PDB entry 7EIS | X-ray diffraction, 2.50 A resolution | chain A

[Chain A]
Molecule: Chondroitin sulfate ABC endolyase
From: Proteus vulgaris
Notes: EC 4.2.2.20
UniProt: P59807 (CABC1_PROVU); residues 1-1021 here = UniProt positions 1-1021
Amino-acid sequence (1021 residues; row label = number of the first residue in the row):
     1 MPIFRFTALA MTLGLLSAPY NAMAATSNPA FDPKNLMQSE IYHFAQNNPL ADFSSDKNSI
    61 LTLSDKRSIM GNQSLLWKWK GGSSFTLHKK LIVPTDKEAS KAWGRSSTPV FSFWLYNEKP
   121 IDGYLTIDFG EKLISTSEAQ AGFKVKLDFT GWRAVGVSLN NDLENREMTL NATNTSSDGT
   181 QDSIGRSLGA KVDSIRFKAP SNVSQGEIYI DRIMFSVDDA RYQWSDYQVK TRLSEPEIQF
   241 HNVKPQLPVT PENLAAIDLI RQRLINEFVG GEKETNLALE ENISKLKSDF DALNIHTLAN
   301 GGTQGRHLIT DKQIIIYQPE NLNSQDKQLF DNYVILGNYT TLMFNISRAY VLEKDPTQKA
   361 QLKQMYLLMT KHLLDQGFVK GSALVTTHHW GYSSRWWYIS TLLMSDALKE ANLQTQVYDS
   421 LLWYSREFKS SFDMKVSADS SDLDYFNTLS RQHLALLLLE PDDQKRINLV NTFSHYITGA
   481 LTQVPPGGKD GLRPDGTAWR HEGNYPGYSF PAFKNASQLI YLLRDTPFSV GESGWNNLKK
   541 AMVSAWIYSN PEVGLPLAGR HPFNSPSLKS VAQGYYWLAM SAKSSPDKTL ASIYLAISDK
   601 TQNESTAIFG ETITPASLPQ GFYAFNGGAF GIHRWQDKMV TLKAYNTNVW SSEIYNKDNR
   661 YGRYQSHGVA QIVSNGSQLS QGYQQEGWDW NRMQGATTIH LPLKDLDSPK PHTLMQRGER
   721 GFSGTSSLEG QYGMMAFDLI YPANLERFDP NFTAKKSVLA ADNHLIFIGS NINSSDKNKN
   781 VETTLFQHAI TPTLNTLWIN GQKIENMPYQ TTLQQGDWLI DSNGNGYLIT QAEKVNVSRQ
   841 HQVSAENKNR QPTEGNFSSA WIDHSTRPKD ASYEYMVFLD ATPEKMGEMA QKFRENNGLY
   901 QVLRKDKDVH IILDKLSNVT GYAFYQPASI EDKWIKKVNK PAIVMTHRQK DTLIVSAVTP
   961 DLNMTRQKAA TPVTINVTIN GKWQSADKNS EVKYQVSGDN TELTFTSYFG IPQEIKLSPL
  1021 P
Not modelled in the structure: 1-24, 138-139, 165-187, 271-272, 986-989
Ion coordination: Mg2+: His43, Met70, Gln73, Asp211
Swiss-Prot annotation at these positions:
  - active site: His501 (Proton acceptor), Tyr508 (Proton donor)
  - binding site (Na(+)): His43, Met70, Gln73, Asp211
  - site: Arg560 (Transition state stabilizer), Glu653 (Important for catalytic activity)
  - mutagenesis: Arg500 (R500A: Still active on both chondroitin 6-sulfate and dermatan sulfate, but with highly reduced catalytic efficiency), His501 (H501A/K/R: Loss of activity on both chondroitin 6-sulfate and dermatan sulfate), Tyr508 (Y508A: Loss of activity on both chondroitin 6-sulfate and dermatan sulfate; Y508F: Still active on both chondroitin 6-sulfate and dermatan sulfate, but with greatly reduced catalytic efficiency), Arg560 (R560A: Loss of activity on both chondroitin 6-sulfate and dermatan sulfate), His561 (H561A: Still active on both chondroitin 6-sulfate and dermatan sulfate, but with reduced catalytic efficiency), Glu653 (E653A/D: Loss of activity on both chondroitin 6-sulfate and dermatan sulfate; E653Q: Still active on both chondroitin 6-sulfate and dermatan sulfate, but with reduced catalytic efficiency), His712 (H712A: Still active on both chondroitin 6-sulfate and dermatan sulfate, but with reduced catalytic efficiency)
From the paper describing this entry:
  - binding site for 2-acetamido-2-deoxy-beta-D-galactopyranose: His561, Tyr655
  - binding site for 4,5-dehydro-D-glucuronic acid: Arg500, His501, Tyr508, Arg560
  - specificity-determining residues: Asp658 (from molecular simulation)
  - catalytic residues: Arg500, His501, Tyr508, Arg560 (citing earlier work)

[In short]
His43, Met70, Gln73 and Asp211 coordinate Mg2+. From UniProt: active-site residues His501 and Tyr508, 4
Na+-binding residues and 7 mutagenesis sites. The paper reports catalytic residues Arg500, His501 and Tyr508
among others; a binding site for 4,5-dehydro-D-glucuronic acid at Arg500, His501 and Tyr508 among others.
Chain A is Chondroitin sulfate ABC endolyase (Proteus vulgaris); the structure, Crystal structure of
chondroitin ABC lyase I in complex with chondroitin disaccharide 0S, was determined by X-ray diffraction (same
publication as 7EIP, 7EIQ and 7EIR).
